6R93 - chains I and F of the 10 polymer chains in the assembly; structure by electron microscopy, 4.00 A resolution.

# Chain I
Molecule: Human alpha-satellite DNA
Sequence (147 nucleotides; row label = number of the first residue in the row):
     1 ATCAATATCCACCTGCAGATTCTACCAAAAGTGTATTTGGAAACTGCTCA
    50 CACCAAAAGGCATGTTCAGCTGGTTCAGCTGAACATGCCTTTTGAT
    95 XGGAGCAGTTTCCAAATACACTTTTGGTAGAATCTGCAGGTGGATATTGA
   145 T
Covalently attached groups: covalent link T64_95-DG97
Modified residues: T64 ((6-4)photoproduct) at position 95

# Chain F
Name: Histone H4
Organism: Homo sapiens
UniProtKB: P62805 (H4_HUMAN); residue numbers follow UniProt; this construct covers 1-103
Chain sequence (106 residues; row label = number of the first residue in the row; numbers below 1 keep their minus sign (Gly-2 is residue -2)):
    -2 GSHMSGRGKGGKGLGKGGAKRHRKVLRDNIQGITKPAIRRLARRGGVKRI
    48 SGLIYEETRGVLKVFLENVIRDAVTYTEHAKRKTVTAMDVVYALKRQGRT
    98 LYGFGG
Not modelled in the structure: -2 to 21
Construct notes: expression tag (-2 to 0)
UniProt features mapped onto this chain:
  - DNA-binding region: Lys17 to Lys21
  - modified residue: Ser2 (N-acetylserine), Arg4 (Asymmetric dimethylarginine), Lys6 (N6-(2-hydroxyisobutyryl)lysine), Lys9 (N6-(2-hydroxyisobutyryl)lysine), Lys13 (N6-(2-hydroxyisobutyryl)lysine), Lys17 (N6-(2-hydroxyisobutyryl)lysine), Lys21 (N6,N6,N6-trimethyllysine), Lys32 (N6-(2-hydroxyisobutyryl)lysine), Lys45 (N6-(2-hydroxyisobutyryl)lysine), Ser48 (Phosphoserine), Tyr52 (Phosphotyrosine), Lys60 (N6-(2-hydroxyisobutyryl)lysine), Lys78 (N6-(2-hydroxyisobutyryl)lysine), Lys80 (N6-(2-hydroxyisobutyryl)lysine), Thr81 (Phosphothreonine), Tyr89 (Phosphotyrosine), Lys92 (N6-(2-hydroxyisobutyryl)lysine)
  - cross-link (Glycyl lysine isopeptide (Lys-Gly)): Lys13 (interchain with G-Cter in SUMO2), Lys21 (interchain with G-Cter in SUMO2), Lys32 (interchain with G-Cter in SUMO2), Lys60 (interchain with G-Cter in SUMO2), Lys80 (interchain with G-Cter in SUMO2), Lys92 (interchain with G-Cter in SUMO2)
  - natural variant: Lys32 (K32T: In TEBIVANED3), Pro33 (P33A: In TEBIVANED1; P33L: In TEBIVANED1; P33R: In TEBIVANED3), Arg36 (R36W: In TEBIVANED3), Leu38 (L38P: In TEBIVANED3), Arg41 (R41C: In TEBIVANED2 and TEBIVANED3; uncertain significance; R41H: Found in a patient with a neurodevelopmental disorder; uncertain significance; R41L: In TEBIVANED4), Arg46 (R46C: In TEBIVANED3), Glu64 (E64Q: In a breast cancer sample), His76 (H76R: In TEBIVANED4), Lys92 (K92E: In TEBIVANED2; K92Q: In TEBIVANED1; K92R: In TEBIVANED1), Gly95 (G95R: Found in a patient with a neurodevelopmental disorder; uncertain significance), Tyr99 (Y99H: In TEBIVANED3)
  - mutagenesis: Lys13 (K13A: Impaired methylation by N6AMT1), Lys32 (K32R: Abolished ufmylation)

# Interface between chain I and chain F
Pairs across the interface (11):
  DG80(I) with Arg46(F), sugar contact; Ile47(F), sugar contact; Gly49(F), phosphate contact
  DA81(I) with Arg36(F), salt bridge to the phosphate; Arg46(F), phosphate contact; Ile47(F), hydrogen bond to the phosphate
  DA82(I) with Arg40(F), salt bridge to the phosphate
  DC100(I) with Lys80(F), phosphate contact
  DA101(I) with Arg79(F), phosphate contact; Lys80(F), hydrogen bond to the phosphate; Thr81(F), hydrogen bond to the phosphate
Also at the interface, not in a pair above, chain I (8 interface residues in all): DT79, DT90, DG102
Also at the interface, not in a pair above, chain F (12 interface residues in all): Arg24, Lys45, Ser48, Lys78

# Summary
Chain I and chain F form an interface of 8 and 12 residues respectively, with 3 hydrogen bonds and 2 salt
bridges. Among the polar pairs are DA81(I)-Ile47(F), DA101(I)-Lys80(F) and DA101(I)-Thr81(F). From UniProt: a
DNA-binding region and 2 mutagenesis sites on chain F.
Chain I is Human alpha-satellite DNA and chain F is Histone H4 (Homo sapiens); the structure, Cryo-EM
structure of NCP-6-4PP, was determined by electron microscopy together with 6R8Y, 6R8Z, 6R90, 6R91, 6R92 and
6R94 from the same study.
